Entry 7ZMM (X-ray diffraction, 2.50 A resolution); this record covers chains B and F.

Chain B:
Molecule: ATP-dependent DNA helicase Q5
Source organism: Homo sapiens
Notes: EC 3.6.4.12
UniProtKB: O94762 (RECQ5_HUMAN); numbering as in UniProt (aligned over 11-453)
Sequence (445 residues; row label = number of the first residue in the row):
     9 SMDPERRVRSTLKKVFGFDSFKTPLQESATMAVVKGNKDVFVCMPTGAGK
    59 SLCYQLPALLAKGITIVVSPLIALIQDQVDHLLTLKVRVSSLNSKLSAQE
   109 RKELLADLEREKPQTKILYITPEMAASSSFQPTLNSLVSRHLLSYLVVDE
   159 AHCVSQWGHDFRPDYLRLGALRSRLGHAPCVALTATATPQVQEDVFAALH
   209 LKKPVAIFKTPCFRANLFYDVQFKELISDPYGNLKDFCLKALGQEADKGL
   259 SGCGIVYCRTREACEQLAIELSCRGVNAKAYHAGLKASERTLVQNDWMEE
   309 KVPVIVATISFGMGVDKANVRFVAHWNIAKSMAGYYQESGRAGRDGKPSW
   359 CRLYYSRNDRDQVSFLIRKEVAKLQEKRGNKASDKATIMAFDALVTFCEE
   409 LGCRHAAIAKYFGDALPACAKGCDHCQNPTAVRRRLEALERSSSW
Disordered / not traced: 9-11, 453
Differences from the reference sequence: expression tag (9-10)
Metal / ion sites: Zn2+: Cys411, Cys427, Cys431, Cys434

Chain F:
Molecule: Gluebody G2-001
Source organism: Lama glama
Sequence (132 residues; each row starts with the number of its first residue):
     1 QVQLQENGGGCVQAGGSLRLSCAASGSIFSINRMGWYRQAPGKQRELVAA
    51 ITSGGSTNYAYSVKGRFTISRDNAKNTVYLQMNSLKPEDTAIYYCEAYGT
   101 YTLAPTGEGEYDDYWGQGTQVTVSAAENLYFQ
Disordered / not traced: 127-132

How chain B and chain F interact:
Pairs across the interface (39):
  Leu33(B) - Thr106(F)
  Leu33(B) - Gly107(F)
  Leu33(B) - Glu108(F)
  Ser36(B) - Glu108(F)  hydrogen bond
  Pro197(B) - Phe29(F)  hydrophobic
  Gln200(B) - Tyr101(F)  hydrogen bond
  Glu201(B) - Asn32(F)
  Glu201(B) - Tyr111(F)  hydrogen bond
  Phe204(B) - Tyr111(F)  hydrophobic
  Lys211(B) - Tyr98(F)
  Lys211(B) - Tyr111(F)
  Lys211(B) - Asp112(F)
  Lys211(B) - Asp113(F)  salt bridge
  Pro212(B) - Tyr111(F)
  Pro212(B) - Asp112(F)
  Val213(B) - Glu110(F)
  Val213(B) - Tyr111(F)  hydrogen bond (backbone-backbone)
  Ala214(B) - Gly109(F)
  Ile215(B) - Tyr101(F)  hydrophobic
  Ile215(B) - Gly107(F)
  Ile215(B) - Glu108(F)
  Ile215(B) - Gly109(F)  hydrogen bond (backbone-backbone)
  Ile215(B) - Glu110(F)
  Ile215(B) - Tyr111(F)
  Phe216(B) - Gly107(F)
  Phe216(B) - Glu108(F)
  Lys217(B) - Tyr101(F)
  Lys217(B) - Gly107(F)  hydrogen bond (backbone-backbone)
  Pro219(B) - Pro105(F)
  Lys418(B) - Phe29(F)
  Gly421(B) - Phe29(F)
  Gly421(B) - Tyr101(F)  hydrogen bond (backbone-side chain)
  Gly421(B) - Leu103(F)
  Asp422(B) - Phe29(F)
  Asp422(B) - Leu103(F)
  Ala423(B) - Leu103(F)
  Ala423(B) - Ala104(F)
  Ala423(B) - Pro105(F)
  Leu424(B) - Pro105(F)
Interface residues without a listed pair, chain B (20 interface residues in all): Ala417
Interface residues without a listed pair, chain F (16 interface residues in all): Gly99

Summary:
20 residues of chain B and 16 residues of chain F are in contact; the contacts include 7 hydrogen bonds and 1
salt bridge. Among the polar pairs are Lys211(B)-Asp113(F), Ser36(B)-Glu108(F) and Gln200(B)-Tyr101(F).
Cys411(B), Cys427(B), Cys431(B) and Cys434(B) form the Zn2+ site.
Chain B is ATP-dependent DNA helicase Q5 (Homo sapiens) and chain F is Gluebody G2-001 (Lama glama); the
structure, Crystal structure of human RECQL5 helicase APO form in complex with engineered nanobody (Gluebody)
G2-001, was determined by X-ray diffraction.
